PDB entry 7K80 | X-ray diffraction, 2.40 A resolution | chains A and B of the 4 polymer chains in the assembly

Chain A:
Molecule: MHC class I antigen
From: Homo sapiens
UniProtKB: A0A411J078 (A0A411J078_HUMAN); residues 1-276 here correspond to UniProt positions 25-300 (UniProt number = residue number + 24)
Sequence (276 residues; numbered 1 to 276; the number before each row is that of its first residue):
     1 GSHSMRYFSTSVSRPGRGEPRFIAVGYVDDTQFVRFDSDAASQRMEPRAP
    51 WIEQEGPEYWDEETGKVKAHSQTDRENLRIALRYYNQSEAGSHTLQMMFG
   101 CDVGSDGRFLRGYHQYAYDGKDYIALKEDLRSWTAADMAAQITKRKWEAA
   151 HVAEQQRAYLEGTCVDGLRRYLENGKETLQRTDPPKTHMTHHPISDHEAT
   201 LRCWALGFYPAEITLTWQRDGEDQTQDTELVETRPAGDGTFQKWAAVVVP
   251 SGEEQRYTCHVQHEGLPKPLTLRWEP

Chain B:
Molecule: Beta-2-microglobulin
From: Homo sapiens
UniProtKB: P61769 (B2MG_HUMAN); residues 1-99 here correspond to UniProt positions 21-119 (UniProt number = residue number + 20)
Sequence (100 residues; row label = number of the first residue in the row; numbering starts at 0):
     0 MIQRTPKIQVYSRHPAENGKSNFLNCYVSGFHPSDIEVDLLKNGERIEKV
    50 EHSDLSFSKDWSFYLLYYTEFTPTEKDEYACRVNHVTLSQPKIVKWDRDM
Construct notes: expression tag (0)
Curated features (UniProtKB/Swiss-Prot):
  - modified residue: Gln2 (Pyrrolidone carboxylic acid)
  - glycosylation: Ile1 (N-linked (Glc) (glycation) isoleucine), Lys19 (N-linked (Glc) (glycation) lysine), Lys41 (N-linked (Glc) (glycation) lysine), Lys48 (N-linked (Glc) (glycation) lysine), Lys58 (N-linked (Glc) (glycation) lysine), Lys91 (N-linked (Glc) (glycation) lysine), Lys94 (N-linked (Glc) (glycation) lysine)
Cystine bridges: Cys25-Cys80

Interface between chain A and chain B:
Pairs across the interface (61):
  Arg6(A) with Lys58(B)
  Phe8(A) with Ser55(B); Phe56(B), hydrophobic
  Ser9(A) with Phe56(B)
  Thr10(A) with Phe56(B); Phe62(B)
  Val12(A) with Ser33(B)
  Arg17(A) with Asp34(B), salt bridge
  Val25(A) with Leu54(B); Ser55(B)
  Tyr27(A) with Ser55(B); Tyr63(B), hydrogen bond
  Gln32(A) with Asp53(B), hydrogen bond
  Arg35(A) with Asp53(B), salt bridge
  Arg48(A) with Asp53(B), salt bridge
  Thr94(A) with His31(B); Phe62(B)
  Gln96(A) with His31(B), hydrogen bond; Phe56(B); Trp60(B), hydrogen bond (side chain-backbone); Phe62(B)
  Met97(A) with Phe56(B)
  Tyr113(A) with Lys58(B)
  Gln115(A) with Trp60(B)
  Tyr116(A) with Trp60(B)
  Ala117(A) with Trp60(B), hydrophobic
  Asp119(A) with Met0(B); Ile1(B); His31(B)
  Gly120(A) with Ile1(B); His31(B), hydrogen bond (backbone-side chain); Trp60(B)
  Lys121(A) with Ile1(B)
  Asp122(A) with Trp60(B), hydrogen bond
  Thr190(A) with Met99(B), hydrogen bond (side chain-backbone)
  His192(A) with Asp98(B), hydrogen bond (side chain-backbone); Met99(B)
  Arg202(A) with Met99(B), hydrogen bond (side chain-backbone)
  Trp204(A) with Met99(B), hydrogen bond (side chain-backbone)
  Glu232(A) with Lys6(B); Gln8(B), hydrogen bond (backbone-side chain); Tyr26(B); Ser28(B), hydrogen bond
  Thr233(A) with Tyr26(B)
  Arg234(A) with Gln8(B), hydrogen bond; Tyr10(B); Tyr26(B)
  Pro235(A) with Tyr10(B), hydrogen bond (backbone-side chain); Asn24(B); Tyr26(B); Leu65(B), hydrophobic
  Ala236(A) with Arg12(B), hydrogen bond (backbone-side chain); Asn24(B), hydrogen bond (backbone-side chain)
  Gly237(A) with Arg12(B), hydrogen bond (backbone-side chain); Leu65(B)
  Asp238(A) with Arg12(B); His13(B)
  Gln242(A) with Tyr10(B); Ser11(B), hydrogen bond (side chain-backbone); Arg12(B), hydrogen bond (side chain-backbone)
  Trp244(A) with Met99(B)
Other interface residues (no listed pair), chain A (40 interface residues in all): Ile23, Ser92, Met98, Leu206, Val231
Other interface residues (no listed pair), chain B (28 interface residues in all): Pro14, Pro32, Asp59

In short:
40 residues of chain A and 28 residues of chain B are in contact; the contacts include 19 hydrogen bonds and 3
salt bridges. Polar pairs include Arg17(A)-Asp34(B), Arg35(A)-Asp53(B) and Arg48(A)-Asp53(B).
Chain A is MHC class I antigen and chain B is Beta-2-microglobulin, both from Homo sapiens; the structure,
KIR3DL1*001 in complex with HLA-A*24:02 presenting the RYPLTFGW peptide, was determined by X-ray diffraction
together with 7K81 from the same study.
